PDB entry 4GUU | X-ray diffraction, 2.30 A resolution | chains A and B

# Chain A
Protein: Lysine-specific histone demethylase 1B
Organism: Homo sapiens
Notes: EC 1.-.-.-
Reference sequence: Q8NB78 (KDM1B_HUMAN); residues 51-822 here = UniProt positions 51-822
Chain sequence (776 residues; row label = number of the first residue in the row):
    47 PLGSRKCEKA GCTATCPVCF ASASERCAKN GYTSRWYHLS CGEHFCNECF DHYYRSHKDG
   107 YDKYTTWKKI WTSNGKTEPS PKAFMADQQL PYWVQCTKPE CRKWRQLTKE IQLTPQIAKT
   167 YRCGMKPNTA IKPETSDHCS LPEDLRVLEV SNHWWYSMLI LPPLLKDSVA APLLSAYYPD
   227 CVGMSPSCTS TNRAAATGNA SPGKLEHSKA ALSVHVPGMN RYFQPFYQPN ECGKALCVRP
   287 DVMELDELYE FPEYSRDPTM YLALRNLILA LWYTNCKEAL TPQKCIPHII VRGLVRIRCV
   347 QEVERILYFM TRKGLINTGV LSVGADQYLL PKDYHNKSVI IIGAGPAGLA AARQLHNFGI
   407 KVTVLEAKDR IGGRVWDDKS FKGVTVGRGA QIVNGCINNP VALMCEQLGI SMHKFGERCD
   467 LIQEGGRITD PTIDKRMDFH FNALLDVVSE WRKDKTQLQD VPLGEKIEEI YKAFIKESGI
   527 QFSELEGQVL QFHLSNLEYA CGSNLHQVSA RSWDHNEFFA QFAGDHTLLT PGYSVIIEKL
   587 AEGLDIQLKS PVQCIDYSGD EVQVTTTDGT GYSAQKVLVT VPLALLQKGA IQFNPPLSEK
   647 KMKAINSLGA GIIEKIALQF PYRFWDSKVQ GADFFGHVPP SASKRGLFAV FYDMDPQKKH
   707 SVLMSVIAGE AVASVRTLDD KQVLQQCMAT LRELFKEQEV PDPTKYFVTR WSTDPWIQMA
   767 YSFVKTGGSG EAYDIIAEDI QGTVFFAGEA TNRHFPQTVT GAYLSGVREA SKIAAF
Not modelled in the structure: 175-181, 236-263, 822
Construct notes: expression tag (47-50)
Ion coordination: Zn2+ site 1: Cys53, Cys58, His84, His90; Zn2+ site 2: Cys65, Cys73, Cys92, Cys95; Zn2+ site 3: Cys142, Cys147, Cys169, Cys185
Small-molecule neighbours: FA9 ([(2R,3S,4R,5R)-5-(6-amino-9H-purin-9-yl)-3,4-dihydroxytetrahydrofuran-2-yl]methyl (2R,3S,4S)-5-[(3R,3aS,7aR)-10,11-dimethyl-1,4,6-trioxo-3-phenyl-2,3,5,6,7,7a-hexahydro-1H-benzo[g]pyrrolo[2,1-e]pteridin-8(4H)-yl]-2,3,4-trihydroxypentyl dihydrogen diphosphate): Ile388, Gly389, Ala390, Gly391, Pro392, Ala393, Leu411, Glu412, Ala413, Lys414, Gly418, Gly419, Arg420, Val421, Arg434, Gly435, Ala436, Gln437, Ile438, Asn440, Tyr545, Ala546, Tyr579, Ser596, Pro597, Val598, Thr626, Val627, Pro628, Leu631, Ile637, Ile659, Lys661, Trp757, Trp762, Ile763, Met765, Ala766, Tyr767, Gly794, Glu795, Gln803, Thr804, Val805, Ala808
Curated features (UniProtKB/Swiss-Prot):
  - zinc finger: Asp133 to Val193 (CW-type)
  - region: Tyr273 to Asp292 (GLYR1-binding), Ile438 to Leu467 (Histone H3-binding), Phe487 to Arg498 (Histone H3-binding), Phe538 to His572 (Histone H3-binding), Phe564 to Ala566 (GLYR1-binding), Asn798 to Arg814 (GLYR1-binding)
  - binding site (Zn(2+)): Cys53, Cys58, Cys65, Cys73, His84, His90, Cys92, Cys95, Cys142, Cys147, Cys169, Cys185
  - binding site (FAD): Lys383 to Val439, Val598, Glu795, Gln803 to Val805
  - modified residue: Ser247 (Phosphoserine)
  - mutagenesis: Arg51 to Lys52 (Reduced demethylase activity), Cys53 (C53A: Loss of demethylase activity), Trp82 (W82A: Loss of demethylase activity), His84 (H84A: Loss of demethylase activity. Defective in the binding of FAD), His90 (H90A: Loss of demethylase activity. Defective in the binding of FAD), Arg101 (R101A: Reduced demethylase activity), His103 (H103D: No effect on DNA or nucleosome binding), Lys104 (K104E: No effect on DNA or nucleosome binding), Lys109 (K109E: No effect on DNA or nucleosome binding), Lys114 to Lys115 (Reduced demethylase activity), Lys114 (K114E: No effect on DNA or nucleosome binding), Lys115 (K115E: No effect on DNA or nucleosome binding), 20 further mutagenesis entries in UniProt
Reported in the primary citation:
  - mutagenesis - Y273G/Q274S/P275G/N276S/E277G/C278S: decreased catalytic activity

# Chain B
Protein: Putative oxidoreductase GLYR1
Organism: Homo sapiens
Notes: EC 1.-.-.-
Reference sequence: Q49A26 (GLYR1_HUMAN); numbering as in UniProt (aligned over 152-268)
Chain sequence (124 residues; row label = number of the first residue in the row):
   145 PLGSPEFSER GSKSPLKRAQ EQSPRKRGRP PKDEKDLTIP ESSTVKGMMA GPMAAFKWQP
   205 TASEPVKDAD PHFHHFLLSQ TEKPAVCYQA ITKKLKICEE ETGSTSIQAA DSTAVNGSIT
   265 PTDK
Not modelled in the structure: 145-213, 226-268
Construct notes: expression tag (145-151)
Curated features (UniProtKB/Swiss-Prot):
  - DNA-binding region: Pro168 to Asp180 (A.T hook)
  - region: Asp214 to Phe217 (Interaction with histone H3), His216 to Thr225 (Interaction with KDM1B)
  - site: Phe217 (Required to promote KDM1B demethylase activity toward histone H3K4me1 and H3K4me2)
  - modified residue: Ser167 (Phosphoserine)
  - cross-link (Glycyl lysine isopeptide (Lys-Gly)): Lys176 (interchain with G-Cter in SUMO2), Lys179 (interchain with G-Cter in SUMO2), Lys201 (interchain with G-Cter in SUMO2), Lys211 (interchain with G-Cter in SUMO2), Lys227 (interchain with G-Cter in SUMO2), Lys237 (interchain with G-Cter in SUMO2), Lys240 (interchain with G-Cter in SUMO2)
  - mutagenesis: Asp214 (D214A: Slightly reduced stimulation of KDM1B demethylase activity, but normal KDM1B-binding), His216 (H216A: Slightly reduced stimulation of KDM1B demethylase activity, but normal KDM1B-binding), Phe217 (F217A: Abolished stimulation of KDM1B demethylase activity, reduced affinity for histone H3 of the dimer with KDM1B, but normal KDM1B-binding), His219 (H219A: Impaired KDM1B-binding and abolished stimulation of KDM1B demethylase activity; when associated with A-223), Phe220 to Leu222 (Impaired KDM1B-binding and abolished stimulation of KDM1B demethylase activity), Ser223 (S223A: Impaired KDM1B-binding and abolished stimulation of KDM1B demethylase activity; when associated with A-219)
Reported in the primary citation:
  - mutagenesis - F217A: abolished catalytic activity
  - mutagenesis - D214A/H216A/F217A (0.99 +/- 0.08 uM), F217A (0.93 +/- 0.07 uM): unchanged binding to Lysine-specific histone demethylase 1B (chain A)

# How chain A and chain B interact
Contacting residue pairs (34):
  Tyr273(A) with Phe217(B), hydrogen bond (side chain-backbone)
  Glu277(A) with Phe217(B)
  Cys278(A) with Phe217(B)
  Gly279(A) with His216(B); Phe217(B)
  Leu282(A) with His219(B); Phe220(B), hydrophobic
  Cys283(A) with Phe217(B); His219(B)
  Val284(A) with His219(B)
  Arg285(A) with His218(B)
  Glu290(A) with His219(B); Leu222(B)
  Leu291(A) with Leu222(B)
  Asp292(A) with Leu221(B); Leu222(B), hydrogen bond (backbone-backbone); Ser223(B), hydrogen bond (side chain-backbone); Gln224(B), hydrogen bond (side chain-backbone); Thr225(B), hydrogen bond
  Glu293(A) with Leu222(B)
  Phe355(A) with Leu222(B), hydrophobic
  Lys359(A) with Leu221(B); Leu222(B)
  Gly360(A) with Leu221(B)
  Leu361(A) with His219(B); Leu221(B), hydrophobic
  Phe564(A) with His216(B), hydrogen bond (backbone-side chain)
  Phe565(A) with Pro215(B)
  Ala566(A) with His216(B)
  Asn798(A) with Phe220(B)
  His800(A) with Phe220(B)
  Phe801(A) with Phe220(B), hydrophobic
  Leu810(A) with Phe220(B), hydrophobic
  Arg814(A) with Gln224(B)
Also at the interface, not in a pair above, chain A (28 interface residues in all): Lys280, Tyr295, Val813, Lys818

# Summary
The interface between chain A and chain B involves 28 residues on one side and 11 on the other, with 6
hydrogen bonds. Polar contacts include Tyr273(A)-Phe217(B), Asp292(A)-Ser223(B) and Asp292(A)-Gln224(B). Bound
to chain A: compound FA9. From the paper: Y273G/Q274S/P275G/N276S/E277G/C278S of chain A reduce catalytic
activity; F217A of chain B abolishes catalytic activity.
Here chain A is Lysine-specific histone demethylase 1B and chain B is Putative oxidoreductase GLYR1, both from
Homo sapiens. Entry 4GUU (Crystal structure of LSD2-NPAC with tranylcypromine) was determined by X-ray
diffraction, deposited together with 4GU1, 4GUR, 4GUS and 4GUT.
